Entry 6XE0 (electron microscopy, 6.80 A resolution (low resolution: residue-level contacts below are approximate; hydrogen-bond / salt-bridge calls are withheld)); this record covers chains T and W of the 22 polymer chains in the assembly.

# Chain T
Name: 30S ribosomal protein S20
From: Escherichia coli (strain K12)
UniProt: P0A7U7 (RS20_ECOLI); residues 2-86 here correspond to UniProt positions 3-87 (UniProt number = residue number + 1)
Sequence (85 residues; numbered 2 to 86; the number before each row is that of its first residue):
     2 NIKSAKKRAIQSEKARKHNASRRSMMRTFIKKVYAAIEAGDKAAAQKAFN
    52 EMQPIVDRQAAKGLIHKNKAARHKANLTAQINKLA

# Chain W
Molecule: 16s rRNA
From: Escherichia coli K-12
Sequence (1539 nucleotides; row label = number of the first residue in the row):
     2 AAUUGAAGAGUUUGAUCAUGGCUCAGAUUGAACGCUGGCGGCAGGCCUAA
    52 CACAUGCAAGUCGAACGGUAACAGGAAGAAGCUUGCUUCUUUGCUGACGA
   102 GUGGCGGACGGGUGAGUAAUGUCUGGGAAACUGCCUGAUGGAGGGGGAUA
   152 ACUACUGGAAACGGUAGCUAAUACCGCAUAACGUCGCAAGACCAAAGAGG
   202 GGGACCUUCGGGCCUCUUGCCAUCGGAUGUGCCCAGAUGGGAUUAGCUAG
   252 UAGGUGGGGUAACGGCUCACCUAGGCGACGAUCCCUAGCUGGUCUGAGAG
   302 GAUGACCAGCCACACUGGAACUGAGACACGGUCCAGACUCCUACGGGAGG
   352 CAGCAGUGGGGAAUAUUGCACAAUGGGCGCAAGCCUGAUGCAGCCAUGCC
   402 GCGUGUAUGAAGAAGGCCUUCGGGUUGUAAAGUACUUUCAGCGGGGAGGA
   452 AGGGAGUAAAGUUAAUACCUUUGCUCAUUGACGUUACCCGCAGAAGAAGC
   502 ACCGGCUAACUCCGUGCCAGCAGCCGCGGUAAUACGGAGGGUGCAAGCGU
   552 UAAUCGGAAUUACUGGGCGUAAAGCGCACGCAGGCGGUUUGUUAAGUCAG
   602 AUGUGAAAUCCCCGGGCUCAACCUGGGAACUGCAUCUGAUACUGGCAAGC
   652 UUGAGUCUCGUAGAGGGGGGUAGAAUUCCAGGUGUAGCGGUGAAAUGCGU
   702 AGAGAUCUGGAGGAAUACCGGUGGCGAAGGCGGCCCCCUGGACGAAGACU
   752 GACGCUCAGGUGCGAAAGCGUGGGGAGCAAACAGGAUUAGAUACCCUGGU
   802 AGUCCACGCCGUAAACGAUGUCGACUUGGAGGUUGUGCCCUUGAGGCGUG
   852 GCUUCCGGAGCUAACGCGUUAAGUCGACCGCCUGGGGAGUACGGCCGCAA
   902 GGUUAAAACUCAAAUGAAUUGACGGGGGCCCGCACAAGCGGUGGAGCAUG
   952 UGGUUUAAUUCGAUGCAACGCGAAGAACCUUACCUGGUCUUGACAUCCAC
  1002 GGAAGUUUUCAGAGAUGAGAAUGUGCCUUCGGGAACCGUGAGACAGGUGC
  1052 UGCAUGGCUGUCGUCAGCUCGUGUUGUGAAAUGUUGGGUUAAGUCCCGCA
  1102 ACGAGCGCAACCCUUAUCCUUUGUUGCCAGCGGUCCGGCCGGGAACUCAA
  1152 AGGAGACUGCCAGUGAUAAACUGGAGGAAGGUGGGGAUGACGUCAAGUCA
  1202 UCAUGGCCCUUACGACCAGGGCUACACACGUGCUACAAUGGCGCAUACAA
  1252 AGAGAAGCGACCUCGCGAGAGCAAGCGGACCUCAUAAAGUGCGUCGUAGU
  1302 CCGGAUUGGAGUCUGCAACUCGACUCCAUGAAGUCGGAAUCGCUAGUAAU
  1352 CGUGGAUCAGAAUGCCACGGUGAAUACGUUCCCGGGCCUUGUACACACCG
  1402 CCCGUCACACCAUGGGAGUGGGUUGCAAAAGAAGUAGGUAGCUUAACCUU
  1452 CGGGAGGGCGCUUACCACUUUGUGAUUCAUGACUGGGGUGAAGUCGUAAC
  1502 AAGGUAACCGUAGGGGAACCUGCGGUUGGAUCACCUCCU

# Interface between chain T and chain W
Pairs across the interface - 82 pairs, chain T then chain W:
  Asn2(T) - G331(W)
  Asn2(T) - G332(W)
  Asn2(T) - G351(W)
  Lys4(T) - A60(W)
  Lys4(T) - G331(W)
  Lys4(T) - G332(W)
  Ser5(T) - A60(W)
  Ser5(T) - G61(W)
  Lys7(T) - U333(W)
  Lys8(T) - U103(W)
  Lys8(T) - G104(W)
  Arg9(T) - C106(W)
  Arg9(T) - G107(W)
  Arg9(T) - G108(W)
  Ala10(T) - G332(W)
  Ile11(T) - U103(W)
  Gln12(T) - G104(W)
  Gln12(T) - G105(W)
  Ser13(T) - C322(W)
  Ser13(T) - U323(W)
  Lys15(T) - G104(W)
  Lys15(T) - A174(W)
  Ala16(T) - U323(W)
  Arg17(T) - C322(W)
  His19(T) - C175(W)
  His19(T) - C176(W)
  Asn20(T) - U323(W)
  Ala21(T) - G1459(W)
  Ser22(T) - G1458(W)
  Arg23(T) - C176(W)
  Arg23(T) - G177(W)
  Arg24(T) - C322(W)
  Arg24(T) - U1436(W)
  Arg24(T) - A1437(W)
  Ser25(T) - G1458(W)
  Ser25(T) - G1459(W)
  Met26(T) - G1457(W)
  Met26(T) - G1458(W)
  Arg28(T) - A1437(W)
  Arg28(T) - G1438(W)
  Thr29(T) - G1457(W)
  Thr29(T) - G1458(W)
  Lys32(T) - G1438(W)
  Lys32(T) - G1439(W)
  Lys33(T) - G1457(W)
  Asn51(T) - A192(W)
  Gln54(T) - A192(W)
  Gln54(T) - C193(W)
  Pro55(T) - C193(W)
  Pro55(T) - C194(W)
  Asp58(T) - C193(W)
  Asp58(T) - C194(W)
  Arg59(T) - G177(W)
  Arg59(T) - C178(W)
  Arg59(T) - C194(W)
  Arg59(T) - A195(W)
  Ala62(T) - C194(W)
  Ala62(T) - A223(W)
  Lys63(T) - C176(W)
  Lys63(T) - G177(W)
  Lys68(T) - C132(W)
  Lys68(T) - U133(W)
  Asn69(T) - C132(W)
  Asn69(T) - A262(W)
  Asn69(T) - A263(W)
  Lys70(T) - G260(W)
  Lys70(T) - U261(W)
  Ala72(T) - U185(W)
  Ala72(T) - C186(W)
  Arg73(T) - G260(W)
  Arg73(T) - U261(W)
  His74(T) - G260(W)
  Lys75(T) - U185(W)
  Lys75(T) - C186(W)
  Ala76(T) - C186(W)
  Ala76(T) - G187(W)
  Asn77(T) - G259(W)
  Thr79(T) - C186(W)
  Thr79(T) - G187(W)
  Gln81(T) - G258(W)
  Lys84(T) - G257(W)
  Lys84(T) - G258(W)
Other interface residues (no listed pair), chain T (47 interface residues in all): Phe30, Phe50, His67
Other interface residues (no listed pair), chain W (45 interface residues in all): G324, A1456

# Summary
47 residues of chain T and 45 residues of chain W are in contact.
Here chain T is 30S ribosomal protein S20 (Escherichia coli (strain K12)) and chain W is 16s rRNA (Escherichia
coli K-12). Entry 6XE0 (Cryo-EM structure of NusG-CTD bound to 70S ribosome (30S: NusG-CTD fragment)) was
determined by electron microscopy.
